Entry 8ZBZ (electron microscopy, 4.71 A resolution (low resolution: residue-level contacts below are approximate; hydrogen-bond / salt-bridge calls are withheld)); this record covers chains B and Q of the 9 polymer chains in the assembly.

== Chain B ==
Name: Spike glycoprotein
Organism: Severe acute respiratory syndrome coronavirus 2
UniProt: P0DTC2 (SPIKE_SARS2); aligned to UniProt positions 14-1204 over residues 17-1211 (the alignment contains insertions or deletions, so no single offset holds)
Amino-acid sequence (1240 residues; numbered 17 to 1260; 4 numbers in that range are skipped by the numbering (no residue carries them; nothing is unmodelled there); the number before each row is that of its first residue):
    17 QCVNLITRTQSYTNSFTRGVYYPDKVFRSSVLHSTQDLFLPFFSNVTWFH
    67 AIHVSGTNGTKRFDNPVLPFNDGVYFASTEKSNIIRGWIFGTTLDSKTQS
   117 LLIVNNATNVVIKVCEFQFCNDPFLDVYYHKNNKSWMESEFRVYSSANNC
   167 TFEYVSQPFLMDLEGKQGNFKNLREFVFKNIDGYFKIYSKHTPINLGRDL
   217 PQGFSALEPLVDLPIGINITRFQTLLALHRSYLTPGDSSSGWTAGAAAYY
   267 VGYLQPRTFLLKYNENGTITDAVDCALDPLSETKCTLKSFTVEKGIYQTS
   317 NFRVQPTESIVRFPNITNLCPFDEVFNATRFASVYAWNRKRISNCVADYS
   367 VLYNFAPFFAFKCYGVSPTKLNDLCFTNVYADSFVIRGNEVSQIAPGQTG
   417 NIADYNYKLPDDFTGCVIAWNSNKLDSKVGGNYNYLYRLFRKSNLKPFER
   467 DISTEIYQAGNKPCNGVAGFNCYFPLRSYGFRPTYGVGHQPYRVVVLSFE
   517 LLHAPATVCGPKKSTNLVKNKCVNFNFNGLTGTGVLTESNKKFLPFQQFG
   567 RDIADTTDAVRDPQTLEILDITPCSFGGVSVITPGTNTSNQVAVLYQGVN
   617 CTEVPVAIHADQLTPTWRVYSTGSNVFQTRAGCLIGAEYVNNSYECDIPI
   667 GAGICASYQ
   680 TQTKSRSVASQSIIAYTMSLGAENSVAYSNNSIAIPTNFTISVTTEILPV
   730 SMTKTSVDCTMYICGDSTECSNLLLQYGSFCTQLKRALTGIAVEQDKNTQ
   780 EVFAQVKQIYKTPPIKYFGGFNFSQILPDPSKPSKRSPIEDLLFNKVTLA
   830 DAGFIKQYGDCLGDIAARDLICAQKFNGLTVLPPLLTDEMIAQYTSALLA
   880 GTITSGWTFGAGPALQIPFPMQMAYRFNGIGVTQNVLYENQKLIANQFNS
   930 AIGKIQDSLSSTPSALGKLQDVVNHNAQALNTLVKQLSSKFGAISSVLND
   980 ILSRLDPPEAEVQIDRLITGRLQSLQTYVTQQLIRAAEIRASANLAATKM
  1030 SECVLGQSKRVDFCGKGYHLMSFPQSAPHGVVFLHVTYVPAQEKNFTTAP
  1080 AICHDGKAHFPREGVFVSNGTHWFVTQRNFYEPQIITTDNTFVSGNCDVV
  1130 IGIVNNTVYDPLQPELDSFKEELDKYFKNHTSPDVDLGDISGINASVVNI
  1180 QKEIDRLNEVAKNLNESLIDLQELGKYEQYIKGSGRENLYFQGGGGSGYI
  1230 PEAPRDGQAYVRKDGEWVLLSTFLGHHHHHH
Unresolved in the structure: 17-26, 69-81, 97-98, 143-154, 161-167, 177-186, 211-215, 248-262, 621-640, 680-690, 828-855, 1148-1260
Differences from the reference sequence: variant I22 (Thr19 in P0DTC2), S27 (Ala in P0DTC2), D142 (Gly in P0DTC2), G213 (Val in P0DTC2), D339 (Gly in P0DTC2), F371 (Ser in P0DTC2), P373 (Ser in P0DTC2), F375 (Ser in P0DTC2), A376 (Thr in P0DTC2), N405 (Asp in P0DTC2), S408 (Arg in P0DTC2), N417 (Lys in P0DTC2), K440 (Asn in P0DTC2), N477 (Ser in P0DTC2), K478 (Thr in P0DTC2), A484 (Glu in P0DTC2), R493 (Gln in P0DTC2), R498 (Gln in P0DTC2), Y501 (Asn in P0DTC2), H505 (Tyr in P0DTC2), G614 (Asp in P0DTC2), Y655 (His in P0DTC2), K683 (Asn679 in P0DTC2), K764 (Asn in P0DTC2), Y796 (Asp in P0DTC2), H954 (Gln in P0DTC2), K969 (Asn in P0DTC2); engineered mutation P817 (Phe in P0DTC2), P892 (Ala in P0DTC2), P899 (Ala in P0DTC2), P942 (Ala in P0DTC2), P986 (Lys in P0DTC2), P987 (Val in P0DTC2); expression tag (1212-1260)
Cystine bridges: C291-C301, C336-C361, C379-C432, C391-C525, C480-C488, C538-C590, C617-C649, C662-C671, C738-C760, C743-C749, C1032-C1043, C1082-C1126
Glycans and other covalent adducts: N-acetylglucosamine (NAG) linked to N61, N122, N234, N282, N331, N343, N616, N709, N717, N801, N1074, N1098, N1134
Curated features (UniProtKB/Swiss-Prot):
  - glycosylation (N-linked (GlcNAc...) asparagine): N20 (complex), N125 (hybrid), N334 (complex), N606 (hybrid)

== Chain Q ==
Name: Heavy chain of D1F6 Fab
Organism: Homo sapiens
Notes: antibody fragment or engineered binder
Amino-acid sequence (230 residues; each row starts with the number of its first residue):
     1 EVQLVQSGAEVKKPGASVKVSCKASGYIFSDYNIHWVRQAPGQGLEWMGW
    51 ISPDSDDTNYAQSFQGRVTMTRDTSITTVYMELSSLRSDDTAVYFCARSV
   101 GYCSLNSCQRWMWFDTWGQGALVTVSSASTKGPSVFPLAPSSKSTSGGTA
   151 ALGCLVKDYFPEPVTVSWNSGALTSGVHTFPAVLQSSGLYSLSSVVTVPS
   201 SSLGTQTYICNVNHKPSNTKVDKKVEPKSC
Unresolved in the structure: 1, 142-148, 230
Cystine bridges: C22-C96, C103-C108, C154-C210

== Interface between chain B and chain Q ==
Residue-residue contacts - 22 pairs, chain B then chain Q:
  K444(B) - D31(Q)
  K444(B) - D54(Q)
  K444(B) - Y102(Q)
  V445(B) - D31(Q)
  G446(B) - D31(Q)
  G446(B) - Y32(Q)
  G446(B) - G101(Q)
  G447(B) - G101(Q)
  G447(B) - Y102(Q)
  N448(B) - Y102(Q)
  Y449(B) - Y102(Q)
  Y449(B) - C108(Q)
  Y449(B) - M112(Q)
  N450(B) - Y102(Q)
  N450(B) - C103(Q)
  N450(B) - S104(Q)
  N450(B) - C108(Q)
  L452(B) - S107(Q)
  F490(B) - R110(Q)
  L492(B) - R110(Q)
  L492(B) - W111(Q)
  S494(B) - W111(Q)
Interface residues without a listed pair, chain B (12 interface residues in all): R493
Interface residues without a listed pair, chain Q (14 interface residues in all): I28, V100

== Overview ==
12 residues of chain B and 14 residues of chain Q are in contact. N-acetylglucosamine is covalently linked to
N61(B), N122(B), N234(B), N282(B), N331(B) and N343(B) and 7 more.
Here chain B is Spike glycoprotein (Severe acute respiratory syndrome coronavirus 2) and chain Q is Heavy
chain of D1F6 Fab (Homo sapiens). Entry 8ZBZ (SARS-CoV-2 Omicron BA.2 spike trimer (6P) in complex with 3 D1F6
Fabs (1 RBD up)) was determined by electron microscopy, deposited together with 8ZBY, 8ZC0, 8ZC1, 8ZC2, 8ZC3,
8ZC4, 8ZC5 and 8ZC6.
